PDB entry 6QZS | X-ray diffraction, 1.90 A resolution | chains B and C

# Chain B
Protein: 14-3-3 protein sigma
Organism: Homo sapiens
UniProt: P31947 (1433S_HUMAN); numbering as in UniProt (aligned over 1-248)
Chain sequence (253 residues; row label = number of the first residue in the row; numbers below 1 keep their minus sign (Gly-4 is residue -4)):
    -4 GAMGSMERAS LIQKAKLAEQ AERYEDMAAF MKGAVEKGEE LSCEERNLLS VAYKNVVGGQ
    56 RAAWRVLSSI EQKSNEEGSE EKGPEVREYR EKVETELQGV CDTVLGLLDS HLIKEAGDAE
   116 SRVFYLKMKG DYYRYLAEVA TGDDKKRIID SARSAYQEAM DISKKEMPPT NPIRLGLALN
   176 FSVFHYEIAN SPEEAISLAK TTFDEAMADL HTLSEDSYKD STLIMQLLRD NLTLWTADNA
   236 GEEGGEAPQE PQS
Unresolved in the structure: 72-76, 232-248
Modified / non-standard residues: Cys38 (S-hydroxycysteine; CSO)
Differences from the reference sequence: expression tag (-4 to 0)
Curated features (UniProtKB/Swiss-Prot):
  - site (Interaction with phosphoserine on interacting protein): Arg56, Arg129
  - modified residue (Phosphoserine): Ser5, Ser74, Ser248

# Chain C
Protein: FOXO1 pS256 site
Chain sequence (12 residues; row label = number of the first residue in the row):
   251 RRRAASMDNN SK
Unresolved in the structure: 251, 260-262
Modified / non-standard residues: Ser256 (phosphoserine; SEP)
Reported in the primary citation:
  - post-translational modification sites: Ser256

# Chain B / chain C interface
Contacting residue pairs - 27 pairs, chain B then chain C:
  Val46(B) with Asn259(C)
  Lys49(B) with Ser256(C); Asn259(C)
  Arg56(B) with Ser256(C)
  Arg60(B) with Arg253(C)
  Lys122(B) with Met257(C)
  Arg129(B) with Ser256(C)
  Tyr130(B) with Ser256(C)
  Glu133(B) with Arg253(C), salt bridge
  Pro167(B) with Met257(C)
  Gly171(B) with Met257(C)
  Leu174(B) with Ala255(C); Ser256(C); Met257(C)
  Asn175(B) with Ser256(C); Met257(C), hydrogen bond (side chain-backbone)
  Val178(B) with Ala255(C)
  Glu182(B) with Arg253(C), salt bridge; Ala254(C), hydrogen bond (side chain-backbone)
  Ile219(B) with Met257(C), hydrophobic
  Leu222(B) with Ala255(C), hydrophobic
  Asn226(B) with Ala254(C); Ala255(C), hydrogen bond (side chain-backbone)
  Leu229(B) with Arg252(C); Arg253(C); Ala254(C)
  Trp230(B) with Ala254(C), hydrophobic
Interface residues without a listed pair, chain B (23 interface residues in all): Ser45, Ile168, Leu218, Asp225
Interface residues without a listed pair, chain C (8 interface residues in all): Asp258

# Summary
The interface between chain B and chain C involves 23 residues on one side and 8 on the other, with 3 hydrogen
bonds and 2 salt bridges. Among the polar pairs are Glu133(B)-Arg253(C), Glu182(B)-Arg253(C) and
Asn175(B)-Met257(C). The paper reports a modification site at Ser256(C).
Here chain B is 14-3-3 protein sigma (Homo sapiens) and chain C is FOXO1 pS256 site. Entry 6QZS (14-3-3 sigma
in complex with FOXO1 pS256 peptide) was determined by X-ray diffraction together with 6QZR from the same
study.
